Entry 8Z4L (electron microscopy, 2.85 A resolution); this record covers chains C and N of the 14 polymer chains in the assembly.

[Chain C]
Name: a protein
Chain sequence (200 residues; each row starts with the number of its first residue):
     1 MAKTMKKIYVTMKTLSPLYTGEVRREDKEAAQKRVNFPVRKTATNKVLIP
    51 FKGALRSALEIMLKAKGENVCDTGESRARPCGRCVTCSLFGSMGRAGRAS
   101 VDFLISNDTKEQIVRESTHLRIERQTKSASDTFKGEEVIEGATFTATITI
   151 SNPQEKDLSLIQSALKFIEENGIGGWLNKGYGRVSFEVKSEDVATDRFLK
Disordered / not traced: 1
Bound ions: Zn2+: Cys71, Cys81, Cys84, Cys87

[Chain N]
Molecule: 60-nt RNA strand
Sequence (60 nucleotides; numbered -19 to 40; the number before each row is that of its first residue; numbers below 1 keep their minus sign (G-19 is residue -19)):
   -19 GAACAGAAGAACACCUAAACGCGAAGCGCACCUAAUUUCGAAUCCAGCAU
    31 GAGAAGCUAA
Disordered / not traced: -19 to -17, -11 to 2, 38-40

[Interface between chain C and chain N]
Contacting residue pairs (15):
  Gln32(C) with C9(N), phosphate contact
  Asn36(C) with G8(N), hydrogen bond to the phosphate; C9(N), phosphate contact
  Phe37(C) with C9(N), base contact; A10(N), base contact
  Arg77(C) with A15(N), sugar contact; U16(N), sugar contact
  Met93(C) with U17(N), base contact
  Thr118(C) with G8(N), hydrogen bond to the base
  Ala129(C) with G6(N), base contact
  Thr132(C) with C7(N), hydrogen bond to the base; G8(N), sugar contact
  Phe133(C) with G8(N), sugar contact; C9(N), base contact
  Lys134(C) with G8(N), hydrogen bond to the sugar
Also at the interface, not in a pair above, chain C (11 interface residues in all): Asp131

[Summary]
11 residues of chain C face 8 of chain N across their interface, with 4 hydrogen bonds. Polar pairs include
Thr118(C)-G8(N), Thr132(C)-C7(N) and Lys134(C)-G8(N). The Zn2+ site is built by Cys71(C), Cys81(C), Cys84(C)
and Cys87(C).
Chain C is a protein and chain N is a 60-nt RNA strand; the structure, Cryo-EM structure of CTR-bound type VII
CRISPR-Cas complex at substrate-engaged state I, was determined by electron microscopy together with 8YHD,
8YHE, 8Z4J, 8Z99, 8Z9C and 8Z9E from the same study.
